PDB entry 7NVG | electron microscopy, 3.70 A resolution | chains Y3 and Z3 of the 147 polymer chains in the assembly

== Chain Y3 (and Z3) ==
Molecule: Flagellar L-ring protein
Source organism: Salmonella enterica subsp. enterica serovar Typhimurium
Notes: chain Z3 of this document is another copy of the same molecule, construct and numbering; everything in this record applies to it too
Reference sequence: A0A0J5DWE9 (A0A0J5DWE9_SALTM); residue numbers follow UniProt; this construct covers 1-232
Chain sequence (232 residues; numbered 1 to 232; the number before each row is that of its first residue):
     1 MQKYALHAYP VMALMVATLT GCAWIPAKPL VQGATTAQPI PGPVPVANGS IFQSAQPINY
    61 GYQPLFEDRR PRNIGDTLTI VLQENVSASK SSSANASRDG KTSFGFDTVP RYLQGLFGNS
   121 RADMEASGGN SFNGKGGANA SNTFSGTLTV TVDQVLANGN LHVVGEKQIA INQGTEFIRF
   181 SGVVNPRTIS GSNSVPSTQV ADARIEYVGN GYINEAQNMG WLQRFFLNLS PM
Unresolved in the structure: 1-21

== How chain Y3 and chain Z3 interact ==
Pairs across the interface (133; chain Y3 residue first):
  Cys22(Y3) with Asn218(Z3)
  Ala23(Y3) with Glu215(Z3); Asn218(Z3)
  Trp24(Y3) with Glu215(Z3)
  Pro29(Y3) with Arg179(Z3); Glu206(Z3)
  Leu30(Y3) with Ile205(Z3); Glu206(Z3), hydrogen bond (backbone-side chain)
  Val31(Y3) with Arg179(Z3); Ser181(Z3); Arg204(Z3); Glu206(Z3)
  Ala34(Y3) with Val164(Z3)
  Thr35(Y3) with Val164(Z3); Glu166(Z3)
  Ala37(Y3) with Ile74(Z3), hydrophobic; Val152(Z3)
  Gln38(Y3) with Ile74(Z3)
  Pro39(Y3) with Gly75(Z3)
  Ile40(Y3) with Ile74(Z3), hydrophobic
  Pro45(Y3) with Tyr60(Z3), hydrophobic
  Phe52(Y3) with Tyr62(Z3), hydrophobic
  Gln53(Y3) with Tyr62(Z3)
  Asn59(Y3) with Ala157(Z3)
  Arg69(Y3) with Asn185(Z3); Arg187(Z3); Thr188(Z3)
  Gly75(Y3) with Asn158(Z3), hydrogen bond (backbone-side chain); Asn160(Z3), hydrogen bond (backbone-side chain)
  Asp76(Y3) with Asn158(Z3)
  Thr77(Y3) with Asn160(Z3); Asn185(Z3); Ala201(Z3)
  Thr79(Y3) with Gln199(Z3)
  Arg121(Y3) with Pro110(Z3); Arg111(Z3), hydrogen bond (backbone-backbone); Tyr112(Z3)
  Asp123(Y3) with Thr108(Z3); Val109(Z3); Pro110(Z3)
  Met124(Y3) with Phe106(Z3), hydrophobic; Thr108(Z3); Pro110(Z3), hydrophobic
  Glu125(Y3) with Phe106(Z3); Thr108(Z3), hydrogen bond (backbone-backbone)
  Ala126(Y3) with Gly105(Z3); Phe106(Z3)
  Ser127(Y3) with Phe104(Z3); Gly105(Z3), hydrogen bond (backbone-backbone)
  Gly128(Y3) with Ser103(Z3)
  Gly129(Y3) with Thr102(Z3); Ser103(Z3), hydrogen bond (backbone-backbone)
  Asn130(Y3) with Lys101(Z3); Thr102(Z3)
  Ser131(Y3) with Asp99(Z3); Gly100(Z3); Lys101(Z3), hydrogen bond (backbone-backbone)
  Phe132(Y3) with Arg98(Z3); Asp99(Z3)
  Asn133(Y3) with Ser97(Z3); Arg98(Z3); Asp99(Z3), hydrogen bond (backbone-backbone)
  Gly134(Y3) with Ser97(Z3)
  Lys135(Y3) with Ala96(Z3); Ser97(Z3), hydrogen bond (backbone-backbone)
  Gly136(Y3) with Asn95(Z3)
  Gly137(Y3) with Ala94(Z3); Asn95(Z3), hydrogen bond (backbone-side chain)
  Ala138(Y3) with Ser93(Z3)
  Asn139(Y3) with Ser92(Z3); Ser93(Z3), hydrogen bond (backbone-backbone)
  Ala140(Y3) with Ser91(Z3); Ser92(Z3)
  Ser141(Y3) with Lys90(Z3); Ser91(Z3), hydrogen bond (backbone-backbone)
  Asn142(Y3) with Ser89(Z3)
  Thr143(Y3) with Ala88(Z3); Ser89(Z3), hydrogen bond (backbone-backbone)
  Phe144(Y3) with Val86(Z3), hydrophobic; Ser87(Z3); Ala88(Z3), hydrophobic
  Ser145(Y3) with Asn85(Z3); Ser87(Z3), hydrogen bond (backbone-backbone)
  Gly146(Y3) with Asn85(Z3)
  Thr147(Y3) with Thr198(Z3)
  Thr149(Y3) with Thr198(Z3), hydrogen bond (side chain-backbone); Gln199(Z3); Val200(Z3); Ala201(Z3)
  Thr151(Y3) with Ala201(Z3)
  Glu166(Y3) with Asp202(Z3); Ala203(Z3); Arg204(Z3), salt bridge
  Lys167(Y3) with Glu84(Z3), salt bridge; Ala203(Z3); Arg204(Z3)
  Gln168(Y3) with Ala203(Z3), hydrogen bond (backbone-backbone); Arg204(Z3); Ile205(Z3), hydrogen bond (backbone-backbone)
  Ile169(Y3) with Glu84(Z3); Asn142(Z3); Ile205(Z3)
  Ala170(Y3) with Ile205(Z3), hydrogen bond (backbone-backbone); Glu206(Z3); Tyr207(Z3), hydrogen bond (backbone-backbone)
  Ile171(Y3) with Phe144(Z3), hydrophobic; Tyr207(Z3)
  Asn172(Y3) with Tyr207(Z3); Gln217(Z3)
  Gln173(Y3) with Asn214(Z3), hydrogen bond; Gln217(Z3); Asn218(Z3)
  Ile178(Y3) with Val86(Z3), hydrophobic
  Tyr207(Y3) with Val86(Z3), hydrophobic; Ala88(Z3), hydrophobic; Ala140(Z3); Ser141(Z3); Asn142(Z3), hydrogen bond
  Gly211(Y3) with Arg224(Z3)
  Tyr212(Y3) with Gln217(Z3), hydrogen bond (side chain-backbone); Met219(Z3), hydrophobic; Arg224(Z3); Leu227(Z3)
  Glu215(Y3) with Arg224(Z3), salt bridge; Leu227(Z3); Asn228(Z3), hydrogen bond
  Ala216(Y3) with Leu227(Z3)
  Trp221(Y3) with Leu229(Z3), hydrogen bond (side chain-backbone); Ser230(Z3); Pro231(Z3)
  Leu222(Y3) with Pro231(Z3), hydrophobic; Met232(Z3), hydrophobic
  Gln223(Y3) with Met232(Z3)
Other interface residues (no listed pair), chain Y3 (77 interface residues in all): Thr36, Ile58, Glu67, Asn119, Ser120, Ala122, Leu148, Glu176, Ser192, Met219, Phe226
Other interface residues (no listed pair), chain Z3 (78 interface residues in all): Asp107, Thr143, Thr151, Asp153, Val155, Leu156, Gly159, Gly165, Phe180

== Overview ==
The interface between chain Y3 and chain Z3 involves 77 residues on one side and 78 on the other, with 25
hydrogen bonds and 3 salt bridges. Polar pairs include Glu166(Y3)-Arg204(Z3), Lys167(Y3)-Glu84(Z3) and
Glu215(Y3)-Arg224(Z3).
Both chains are Flagellar L-ring protein (Salmonella enterica subsp. enterica serovar Typhimurium). Entry 7NVG
(Salmonella flagellar basal body refined in C1 map) was determined by electron microscopy (same publication as
7BGL, 7BHQ, 7BIN, 7BJ2 and 7BK0).
